Entry 7DOK (electron microscopy, 2.73 A resolution); this record covers chains P and G of the 6 polymer chains in the assembly.

Chain P:
Molecule: 20-nt RNA strand
Sequence (20 nucleotides; row label = number of the first residue in the row):
     1 GCUAUGUGAG AUUAAGUUAU
Covalently attached groups: Penciclovir phosphate (HCU) linked to U20

Chain G:
Molecule: Non-structural protein 8
From: Severe acute respiratory syndrome coronavirus 2
UniProtKB: P0DTD1 (R1AB_SARS2); residues 1-198 here correspond to UniProt positions 3943-4140 (UniProt number = residue number + 3942)
Sequence (199 residues; each row starts with the number of its first residue; numbering starts at 0):
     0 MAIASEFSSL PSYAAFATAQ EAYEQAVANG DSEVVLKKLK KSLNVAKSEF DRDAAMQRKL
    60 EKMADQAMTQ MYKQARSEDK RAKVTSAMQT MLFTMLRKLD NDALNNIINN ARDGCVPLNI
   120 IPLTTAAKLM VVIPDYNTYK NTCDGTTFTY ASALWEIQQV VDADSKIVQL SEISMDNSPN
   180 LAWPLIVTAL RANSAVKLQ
Disordered / not traced: 0-5, 23-34, 192-198
Sequence notes: initiating methionine (0)
UniProt features mapped onto this chain:
  - site: Gln198 (Cleavage)

Chain P / chain G interface:
Residue-residue contacts (6; chain P residue first):
  A4(P) with Arg51(G), sugar contact
  U5(P) with Asp50(G), sugar contact; Ala54(G), sugar contact; Arg57(G), hydrogen bond to the phosphate
  G6(P) with Ala54(G), phosphate contact; Arg57(G), salt bridge to the phosphate
Other interface residues (no listed pair), chain P (4 interface residues in all): U3
Other interface residues (no listed pair), chain G (5 interface residues in all): Ser47

In short:
4 residues of chain P face 5 of chain G across their interface; the contacts include 1 hydrogen bond and 1
salt bridge. Among the polar pairs are U5(P)-Arg57(G) and G6(P)-Arg57(G). Covalently linked Penciclovir
phosphate: at U20(P).
Here chain P is a 20-nt RNA strand and chain G is Non-structural protein 8 (Severe acute respiratory syndrome
coronavirus 2). Entry 7DOK (Structure of COVID-19 RNA-dependent RNA polymerase (extended conformation) bound
to penciclovir) was determined by electron microscopy.
